PDB entry 5VKL | X-ray diffraction, 2.20 A resolution | chains A and B

Chain A:
Molecule: Transcription elongation factor SPT6
From: Saccharomyces cerevisiae (strain ATCC 204508 / S288c)
UniProt: P23615 (SPT6_YEAST); residues 1247-1451 here = UniProt positions 1247-1451
Sequence (211 residues; each row starts with the number of its first residue):
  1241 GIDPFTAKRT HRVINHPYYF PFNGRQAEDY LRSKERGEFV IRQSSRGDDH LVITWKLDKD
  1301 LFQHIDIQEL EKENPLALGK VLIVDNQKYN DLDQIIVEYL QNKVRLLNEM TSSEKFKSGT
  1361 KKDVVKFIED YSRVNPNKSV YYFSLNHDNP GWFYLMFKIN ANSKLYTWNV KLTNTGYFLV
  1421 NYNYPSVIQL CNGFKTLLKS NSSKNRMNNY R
Disordered / not traced: 1241-1249
Construct notes: expression tag (1241-1246)

Chain B:
Molecule: DNA-directed RNA polymerase II subunit RPB1
Notes: EC 2.7.7.6
UniProt: P04050 (RPB1_YEAST); numbering as in UniProt (aligned over 1476-1498)
Sequence (23 residues; row label = number of the first residue in the row):
  1476 ESGLVNADLD VKDELMFSPL VDS
Disordered / not traced: 1476-1478
Modified / non-standard residues: Ser1493 (phosphoserine; SEP)
Reported in the primary citation:
  - post-translational modification sites: Ser1493

Chain A / chain B interface:
Pairs across the interface (48; chain A residue first):
  Lys1355(A) with Ser1493(B)
  Asn1377(A) with Met1491(B)
  Lys1378(A) with Met1491(B)
  Ser1379(A) with Leu1490(B); Met1491(B), hydrogen bond (side chain-backbone); Phe1492(B)
  Tyr1381(A) with Ser1493(B)
  Asn1386(A) with Leu1479(B)
  Asn1389(A) with Leu1479(B)
  Trp1392(A) with Leu1479(B)
  Ile1399(A) with Asp1488(B); Glu1489(B); Leu1490(B), hydrophobic
  Asn1400(A) with Asp1488(B), hydrogen bond
  Lys1404(A) with Asp1485(B), salt bridge
  Tyr1406(A) with Asp1483(B); Asp1485(B), hydrogen bond; Val1486(B)
  Trp1408(A) with Asn1481(B); Ala1482(B), hydrogen bond (side chain-backbone)
  Asn1409(A) with Leu1479(B); Val1480(B), hydrogen bond (side chain-backbone); Asn1481(B), hydrogen bond
  Val1420(A) with Asn1481(B)
  Ile1428(A) with Val1496(B); Asp1497(B)
  Asn1432(A) with Leu1495(B); Val1496(B), hydrogen bond (side chain-backbone)
  Phe1434(A) with Phe1492(B), hydrophobic
  Lys1435(A) with Ser1493(B), hydrogen bond (side chain-backbone); Pro1494(B), hydrogen bond (side chain-backbone); Leu1495(B)
  Thr1436(A) with Leu1495(B)
  Leu1438(A) with Leu1484(B), hydrophobic; Leu1490(B); Phe1492(B), hydrophobic
  Lys1439(A) with Leu1490(B); Leu1495(B)
  Asn1441(A) with Leu1484(B)
  Ser1442(A) with Leu1484(B); Asp1488(B); Leu1490(B)
  Asn1445(A) with Leu1484(B), hydrogen bond (side chain-backbone); Asp1485(B); Val1486(B); Lys1487(B)
  Arg1446(A) with Lys1487(B); Glu1489(B), salt bridge
Also at the interface, not in a pair above, chain A (31 interface residues in all): Val1380, Phe1397, Ser1403, Thr1407, Gln1429
Also at the interface, not in a pair above, chain B (20 interface residues in all): Ser1498
Interface features reported in the paper:
  - specific contacts: Lys1355(A)-Ser1493(B) (hydrogen bond), Tyr1381(A)-Ser1493(B) (hydrogen bond), Lys1435(A)-Ser1493(B) (hydrogen bond)
  - interface residues, chain B: Leu1479(B), Leu1484(B), Leu1490(B), Phe1492(B)

Summary:
31 residues of chain A face 20 of chain B across their interface; the contacts include 10 hydrogen bonds and 2
salt bridges. Polar contacts include Lys1404(A)-Asp1485(B), Arg1446(A)-Glu1489(B) and Ser1379(A)-Met1491(B).
The authors report hydrogen bonds between Lys1355(A) and Ser1493(B), Tyr1381(A) and Ser1493(B) and Lys1435(A)
and Ser1493(B). The paper reports interface residues Leu1479(B), Leu1484(B) and Leu1490(B) among others; a
modification site at Ser1493(B).
Chain A is Transcription elongation factor SPT6 (Saccharomyces cerevisiae (strain ATCC 204508 / S288c)) and
chain B is DNA-directed RNA polymerase II subunit RPB1; the structure, SPT6 tSH2-RPB1 1476-1500 pS1493, was
determined by X-ray diffraction (same publication as 5VKO).
